Entry 7CAC (electron microscopy, 3.55 A resolution); this record covers chains A and B of the 5 polymer chains in the assembly.

# Chain A (and B)
Molecule: Spike glycoprotein
Source organism: Severe acute respiratory syndrome coronavirus 2
Notes: chain B of this document is another copy of the same molecule, construct and numbering; everything in this record applies to it too
Reference sequence: P0DTC2 (SPIKE_SARS2); residue numbers follow UniProt; this construct covers 1-1208
Sequence (1208 residues; each row starts with the number of its first residue):
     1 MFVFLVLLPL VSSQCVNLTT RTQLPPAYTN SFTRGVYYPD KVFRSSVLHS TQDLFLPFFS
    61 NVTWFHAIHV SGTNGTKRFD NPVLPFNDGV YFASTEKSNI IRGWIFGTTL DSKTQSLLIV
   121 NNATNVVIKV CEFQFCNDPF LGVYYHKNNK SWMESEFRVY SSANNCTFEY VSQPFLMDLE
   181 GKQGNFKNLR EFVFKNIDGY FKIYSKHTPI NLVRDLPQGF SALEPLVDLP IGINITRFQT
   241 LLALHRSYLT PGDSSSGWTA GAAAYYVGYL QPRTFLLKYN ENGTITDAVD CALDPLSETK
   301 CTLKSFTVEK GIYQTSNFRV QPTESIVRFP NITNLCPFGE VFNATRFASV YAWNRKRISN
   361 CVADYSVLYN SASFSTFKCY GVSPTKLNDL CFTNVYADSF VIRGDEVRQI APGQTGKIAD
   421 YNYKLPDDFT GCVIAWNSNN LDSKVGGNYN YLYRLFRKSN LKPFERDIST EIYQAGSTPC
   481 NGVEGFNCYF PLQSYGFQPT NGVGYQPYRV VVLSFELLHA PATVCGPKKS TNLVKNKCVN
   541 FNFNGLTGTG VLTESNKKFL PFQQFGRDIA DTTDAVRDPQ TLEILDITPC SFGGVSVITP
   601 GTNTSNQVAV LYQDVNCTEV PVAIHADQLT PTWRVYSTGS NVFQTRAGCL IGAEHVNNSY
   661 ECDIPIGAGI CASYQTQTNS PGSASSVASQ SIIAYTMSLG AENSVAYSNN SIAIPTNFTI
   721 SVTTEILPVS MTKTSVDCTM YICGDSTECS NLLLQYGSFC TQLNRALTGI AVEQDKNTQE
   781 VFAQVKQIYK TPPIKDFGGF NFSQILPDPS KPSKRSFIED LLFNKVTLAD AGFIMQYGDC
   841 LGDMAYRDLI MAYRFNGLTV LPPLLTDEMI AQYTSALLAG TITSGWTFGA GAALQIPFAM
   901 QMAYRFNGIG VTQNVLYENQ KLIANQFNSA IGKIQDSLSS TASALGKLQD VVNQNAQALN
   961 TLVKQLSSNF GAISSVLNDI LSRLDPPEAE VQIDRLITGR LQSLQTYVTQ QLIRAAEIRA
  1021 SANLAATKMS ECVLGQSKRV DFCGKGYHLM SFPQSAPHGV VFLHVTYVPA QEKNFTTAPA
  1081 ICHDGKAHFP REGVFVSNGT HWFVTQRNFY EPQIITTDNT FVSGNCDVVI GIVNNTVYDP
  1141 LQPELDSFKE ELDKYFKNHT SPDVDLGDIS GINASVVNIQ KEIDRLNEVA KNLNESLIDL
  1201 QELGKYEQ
Unresolved in the structure: 1-24, 70-79, 173-185, 246-262, 445-446, 621-640, 677-688, 828-850, 1148-1208
Sequence notes: engineered mutation Gly682 (Arg in P0DTC2), Ser683 (Arg in P0DTC2), Ser685 (Arg in P0DTC2), Met835 (Lys in P0DTC2), Met844 (Ile in P0DTC2), Tyr846 (Ala in P0DTC2), Met851 (Cys in P0DTC2), Tyr853 (Gln in P0DTC2), Arg854 (Lys in P0DTC2), Pro986 (Lys in P0DTC2), Pro987 (Val in P0DTC2)
Disulfides: Cys131-Cys166, Cys291-Cys301, Cys336-Cys361, Cys379-Cys432, Cys480-Cys488, Cys617-Cys649, Cys662-Cys671, Cys738-Cys760, Cys743-Cys749, Cys1032-Cys1043, Cys1082-Cys1126
Covalent attachments: N-acetylglucosamine (NAG) linked to Asn61, Asn122, Asn282, Asn331, Asn343, Asn603, Asn616, Asn657, Asn709, Asn717, Asn801, Asn1074, Asn1098, Asn1134
Swiss-Prot annotation at these positions:
  - region: Asn280 to Cys301 (Putative superantigen), Arg403 to Asp405 (Integrin-binding motif), Asn448 to Phe456 (Immunodominant HLA epitope recognized by the CD8+), Pro681, Ala684 (Putative superantigen), Ser816 to Tyr837 (Fusion peptide 1), Asp1163 to Glu1202 (Heptad repeat 2)
  - site: Arg815, Ser816 (Cleavage)
  - glycosylation: Asn17 (N-linked (GlcNAc...) (complex) asparagine), Asn61 (N-linked (GlcNAc...) (hybrid) asparagine), Asn74 (N-linked (GlcNAc...) (complex) asparagine), Asn122 (N-linked (GlcNAc...) (hybrid) asparagine), Asn149 (N-linked (GlcNAc...) (complex) asparagine), Asn165 (N-linked (GlcNAc...) (complex) asparagine), Asn234 (N-linked (GlcNAc...) (high mannose) asparagine), Asn282 (N-linked (GlcNAc...) (complex) asparagine), Thr323 (O-linked (GalNAc) threonine), Ser325 (O-linked (HexNAc...) serine), Asn331 (N-linked (GlcNAc...) (complex) asparagine), Asn343 (N-linked (GlcNAc...) (complex) asparagine), Asn603 (N-linked (GlcNAc...) (hybrid) asparagine), Asn616 (N-linked (GlcNAc...) (complex) asparagine), Asn657 (N-linked (GlcNAc...) (complex) asparagine), Thr676 (O-linked (GlcNAc...) threonine), Thr678 (O-linked (GlcNAc...) threonine), Asn709 (N-linked (GlcNAc...) (high mannose) asparagine), Asn717 (N-linked (GlcNAc...) (hybrid) asparagine), Asn801 (N-linked (GlcNAc...) (hybrid) asparagine) and 6 more in UniProt
  - natural variant: Leu5 (L5F: In strain: Iota/B.1.526), Ser13 (S13I: In strain: Epsilon/B.1.427/B.1.429), Leu18 (L18F: In strain: Beta/B.1.351, Gamma/P.1 and 1 more), Thr19 (T19I: In strain: Omicron/BQ.1.1, Omicron/XBB.1.5 and 1 more; T19R: In strain: Delta/B.1.617.2, Omicron/BA.2 and 4 more), Thr20 (T20N: In strain: Gamma/P.1), Leu24 to Ala27 (sequence variant, change not given here; In strain: Omicron/BA.2, Omicron/BA.2.12.1 and 6 more), Pro26 (P26S: In strain: Gamma/P.1), Gln52 (Q52H: In strain: Omicron/EG.5.1), Ala67 (A67V: In strain: Eta/B.1.525, Omicron/BA.1), His69 to Val70 (deletion: In strain: Alpha/B.1.1.7, Eta/B.1.525 and 5 more), Gly75 (G75V: In strain: Lambda/C.37), Thr76 (T76I: In strain: Lambda/C.37), 82 further natural variant entries in UniProt
  - mutagenesis: His69 to Val70 (Increased incorporation of cleaved spike into virions), Asn121 (N121Q: Partial loss of biliverdin affinity), Arg190 (R190K: Partial loss of biliverdin affinity), Asn234 (N234Q: Increased resistance to neutralizing antibodies), Asn331 (N331Q: Reduced viral infectivity), Asn343 (N343Q: Reduced viral infectivity), Leu452 (L452R: Increased resistance to neutralizing antibodies. Decreases HLA binding to NF9 epitope. Increased binding affinity to human ACE2), Tyr453 (Y453F: Decreased HLA binding to NF9 epitope. Increased binding affinity to human ACE2), Ala475 (A475V: Increased resistance to neutralizing antibodies), Val483 (V483A: Increased resistance to neutralizing antibodies), Glu484 (E484D: Increased replication in human TMEM106B overexpressing cells), Phe490 (F490L: Increased resistance to neutralizing antibodies and human covalescent sera neutralization), 12 further mutagenesis entries in UniProt
From the paper describing this entry:
  - mutagenesis - V367F: unchanged binding to H014

# Interface between chain A and chain B
Contacting residue pairs (151):
  Gln314(A) with Ser735(B)
  Asn317(A) with Asp737(B)
  Arg319(A) with Asp745(B), salt bridge
  Tyr380(A) with Arg983(B), hydrogen bond (backbone-side chain)
  Gly381(A) with Arg983(B)
  Val382(A) with Ser982(B); Arg983(B)
  Ser383(A) with Ser982(B), hydrogen bond (backbone-backbone); Arg983(B), hydrogen bond (backbone-backbone); Leu984(B); Asp985(B), hydrogen bond
  Lys386(A) with Ser982(B)
  Asn394(A) with Tyr200(B), hydrogen bond
  Tyr396(A) with Tyr200(B); Pro230(B)
  Glu516(A) with Tyr200(B), hydrogen bond
  Lys558(A) with Phe43(B); Asn282(B)
  Phe559(A) with Phe43(B), hydrophobic
  Leu560(A) with Tyr38(B); Gly283(B); Thr284(B)
  Phe562(A) with Tyr38(B), hydrophobic; Lys41(B); Glu224(B); Pro225(B)
  Gln563(A) with Lys41(B); Val42(B), hydrogen bond (side chain-backbone); Phe43(B); Gly283(B)
  Gln564(A) with Lys41(B), hydrogen bond (backbone-backbone)
  Phe565(A) with Lys41(B); Val42(B); Phe43(B), hydrogen bond (backbone-backbone)
  Gly566(A) with Phe43(B)
  Arg567(A) with Val42(B); Phe43(B), hydrogen bond (backbone-backbone); Arg44(B)
  Asp568(A) with Ala852(B)
  Ile569(A) with Val47(B), hydrophobic
  Ala570(A) with Ala852(B), hydrophobic; Val963(B), hydrophobic
  Thr572(A) with Ala852(B)
  Thr588(A) with Phe855(B)
  Pro589(A) with Phe855(B), hydrophobic
  Cys590(A) with Phe855(B)
  Phe592(A) with Met740(B), hydrophobic; Arg854(B); Phe855(B); Gly857(B)
  Asp614(A) with Arg854(B), salt bridge
  Pro665(A) with Leu864(B), hydrophobic
  Ile666(A) with Leu864(B)
  Gly667(A) with Leu864(B)
  Ala668(A) with Pro863(B); Leu864(B); Thr866(B)
  Gly669(A) with Leu864(B), hydrogen bond (backbone-backbone); Met869(B)
  Met697(A) with Leu865(B), hydrophobic; Met869(B), hydrophobic
  Leu699(A) with Ile788(B); Met869(B); Gln872(B); Tyr873(B)
  Gly700(A) with Lys786(B)
  Ala701(A) with Gln787(B); Ile788(B), hydrogen bond (backbone-backbone)
  Glu702(A) with Ile788(B); Lys790(B), salt bridge
  Asn703(A) with Gln787(B); Ile788(B), hydrogen bond (backbone-backbone); Tyr789(B); Lys790(B), hydrogen bond (backbone-backbone)
  Ser704(A) with Lys790(B)
  Val705(A) with Tyr789(B), hydrophobic; Gln895(B)
  Ala706(A) with Gln895(B)
  Tyr707(A) with Pro792(B), hydrophobic; Asp796(B); Phe797(B); Thr883(B); Ile896(B); Phe898(B), hydrogen bond (side chain-backbone)
  Asn709(A) with Asp796(B), hydrogen bond; Pro897(B)
  Ser711(A) with Gln895(B); Ile896(B); Pro897(B)
  Ile712(A) with Gln895(B); Ile896(B), hydrophobic
  Ala713(A) with Leu894(B); Gln895(B), hydrogen bond (backbone-backbone)
  Pro715(A) with Leu894(B)
  Thr961(A) with Ser758(B); Gln762(B)
  Gln965(A) with Tyr756(B); Ser758(B), hydrogen bond; Phe759(B)
  Ser968(A) with Gln755(B); Gly757(B)
  Asn969(A) with Gln755(B)
  Phe970(A) with Gln755(B), hydrogen bond (backbone-backbone); Tyr756(B), hydrophobic
  Gly971(A) with Gln755(B)
  Gln1002(A) with Gln1005(B), hydrogen bond
  Ser1003(A) with Phe759(B)
  Thr1006(A) with Gln762(B); Gln1005(B)
  Thr1009(A) with Thr1009(B)
  Gln1010(A) with Leu1012(B)
  Ile1013(A) with Leu1012(B), hydrophobic
  Arg1039(A) with Thr1027(B); Glu1031(B), salt bridge; Arg1039(B)
  Val1040(A) with Ser1030(B); Glu1031(B); Gly1035(B)
  Asp1041(A) with Gly889(B); Leu1034(B)
  Lys1045(A) with Gly889(B); Ala890(B); Gly891(B)
  Gly1046(A) with Ala890(B)
  Tyr1047(A) with Trp886(B), hydrogen bond; Ala890(B), hydrophobic
  Val1068(A) with Ala890(B)
  Pro1069(A) with Ala890(B)
  Glu1072(A) with Ala892(B); Leu894(B)
  Asn1074(A) with Gln895(B), hydrogen bond
  Thr1077(A) with Pro897(B); Met900(B), hydrogen bond
  Pro1079(A) with Tyr917(B)
  Phe1089(A) with Gln913(B); Asn914(B)
  Pro1090(A) with Gln913(B), hydrogen bond (backbone-side chain)
  Val1094(A) with Met900(B), hydrophobic; Tyr904(B)
  Arg1107(A) with Tyr904(B)
  Phe1121(A) with Thr912(B); Asn914(B)
  Ser1123(A) with Asn914(B), hydrogen bond; Glu918(B), hydrogen bond; Glu1111(B)
  Gly1124(A) with Glu918(B), hydrogen bond (backbone-side chain)
  Val1128(A) with Tyr917(B); Glu918(B)
  Val1129(A) with Tyr917(B), hydrophobic
  Ile1130(A) with Gln920(B)
  Leu1141(A) with Leu1141(B), hydrophobic
Other interface residues (no listed pair), chain A (102 interface residues in all): Arg357, Asp428, Phe429, Ile468, Leu518, Asp571, Ile587, Gln613, Ala647, Thr696, Ser708, Asn710, Lys947, Gln957, Arg995, Phe1042, Ala1078, Gly1093
Other interface residues (no listed pair), chain B (95 interface residues in all): Asp40, Lys113, Arg765, Thr768, Lys776, Met851, Asn856, Thr859, Leu861, Pro862, Thr887, Ala893, Lys921, Ser967, Asp979, Asp994, Ile1013, Glu1144

# Summary
The interface between chain A and chain B involves 102 residues on one side and 95 on the other, with 27
hydrogen bonds and 4 salt bridges. Among the polar pairs are Arg319(A)-Asp745(B), Asp614(A)-Arg854(B) and
Glu702(A)-Lys790(B). From the paper: V367F of chain A leaves binding to H014 unchanged.
Chain A and chain B are both Spike glycoprotein (Severe acute respiratory syndrome coronavirus 2); the
structure, SARS-CoV-2 S trimer with one RBD in the open state and complexed with one H014 Fab, was determined
by electron microscopy together with 7CAB, 7CAI, 7CAK and 7CAH from the same study.
